9FY9 - chains D and G of the 5 polymer chains in the assembly; structure by electron microscopy, 3.30 A resolution.

== Chain D ==
Molecule: Outer membrane usher protein FimD
Organism: Escherichia coli
UniProt: P30130 (FIMD_ECOLI); residues 1-833 here correspond to UniProt positions 46-878 (UniProt number = residue number + 45)
Sequence (847 residues; numbered 1 to 847; the number before each row is that of its first residue):
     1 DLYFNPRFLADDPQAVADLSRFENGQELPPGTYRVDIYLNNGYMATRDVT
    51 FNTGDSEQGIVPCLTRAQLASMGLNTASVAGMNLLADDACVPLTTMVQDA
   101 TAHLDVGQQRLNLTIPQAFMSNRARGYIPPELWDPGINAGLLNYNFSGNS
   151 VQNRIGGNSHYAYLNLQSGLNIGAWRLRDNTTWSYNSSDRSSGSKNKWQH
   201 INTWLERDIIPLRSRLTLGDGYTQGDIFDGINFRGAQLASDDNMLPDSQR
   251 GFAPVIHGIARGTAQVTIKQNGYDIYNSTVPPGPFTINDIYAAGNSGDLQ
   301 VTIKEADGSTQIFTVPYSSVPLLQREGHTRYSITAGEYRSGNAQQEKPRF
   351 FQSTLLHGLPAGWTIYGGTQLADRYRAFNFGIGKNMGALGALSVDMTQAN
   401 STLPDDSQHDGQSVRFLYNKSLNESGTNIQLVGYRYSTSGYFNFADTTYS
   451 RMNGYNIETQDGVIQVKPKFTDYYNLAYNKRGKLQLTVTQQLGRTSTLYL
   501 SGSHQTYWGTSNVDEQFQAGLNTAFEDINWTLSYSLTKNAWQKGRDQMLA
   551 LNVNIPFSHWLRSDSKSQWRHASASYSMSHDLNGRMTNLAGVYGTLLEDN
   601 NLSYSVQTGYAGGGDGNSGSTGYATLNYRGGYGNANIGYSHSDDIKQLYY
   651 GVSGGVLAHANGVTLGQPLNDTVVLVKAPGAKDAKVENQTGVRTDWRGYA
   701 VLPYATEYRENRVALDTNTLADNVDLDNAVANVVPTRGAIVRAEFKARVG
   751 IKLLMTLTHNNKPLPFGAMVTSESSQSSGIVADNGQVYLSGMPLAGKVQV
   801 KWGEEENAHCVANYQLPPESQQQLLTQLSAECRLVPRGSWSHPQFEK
Not modelled in the structure: 1-112, 188-195, 452-473, 563-566, 805-807, 834-847
Differences from the reference sequence: conflict P348 (Thr393 in P30130); expression tag (834-847)
Disulfides: C810-C832

== Chain G ==
Molecule: Protein FimG
Organism: Escherichia coli
UniProt: P08190 (FIMG_ECOLI); residues 1-144 here correspond to UniProt positions 24-167 (UniProt number = residue number + 23)
Sequence (144 residues; row label = number of the first residue in the row):
     1 ADVTITVNGKVVAKPCTVSTTNATVDLGDLYSFSLMSAGAASAWHDVALE
    51 LTNCPVGTSRVTASFSGAADSTGYYKNQGTAQNIQLELQDDSGNTLNTGA
   101 TKTVQVDDSSQSAHFPLQVRALTVNGGATQGTIQAVISITYTYS
Swiss-Prot annotation at these positions:
  - site: Y143 (Required for stability and transport)
Disulfides: C16-C54

== Interface between chain D and chain G ==
Residue-residue contacts (51; chain D residue first):
  N149(D) - N53(G)
  Y163(D) - S109(G)
  Y163(D) - S110(G)
  Y163(D) - Q111(G)
  T182(D) - S109(G)
  S184(D) - S109(G)
  Q199(D) - S109(G)
  I201(D) - D107(G)
  I201(D) - S109(G)
  D247(D) - R120(G)  salt bridge
  Y273(D) - N125(G)
  D274(D) - A38(G)
  I275(D) - A38(G)  hydrophobic
  S296(D) - V124(G)
  L422(D) - S71(G)
  Q491(D) - A69(G)  hydrogen bond (side chain-backbone)
  Q491(D) - D70(G)
  R494(D) - K76(G)
  T497(D) - A69(G)  hydrogen bond (side chain-backbone)
  Y499(D) - T98(G)
  Y499(D) - G99(G)  hydrogen bond (side chain-backbone)
  Y499(D) - A100(G)
  Q518(D) - S64(G)
  Q518(D) - G99(G)  hydrogen bond (side chain-backbone)
  Q518(D) - T101(G)
  N522(D) - S66(G)  hydrogen bond
  N522(D) - G67(G)
  E526(D) - Q78(G)
  D527(D) - Q78(G)
  D527(D) - Q134(G)
  N529(D) - Q78(G)
  T531(D) - S66(G)
  W541(D) - K10(G)
  W541(D) - V11(G)
  W541(D) - V12(G)  hydrophobic
  N554(D) - V136(G)
  Y593(D) - N22(G)
  G594(D) - N22(G)
  T595(D) - T24(G)
  Y604(D) - N22(G)  hydrogen bond (backbone-side chain)
  S605(D) - T21(G)  hydrogen bond
  S605(D) - N22(G)
  T625(D) - S19(G)
  Y649(D) - T17(G)
  Y649(D) - N53(G)  hydrogen bond
  N688(D) - G28(G)
  N688(D) - D29(G)
  N688(D) - H45(G)  hydrogen bond (backbone-side chain)
  Y704(D) - W44(G)
  Y704(D) - D46(G)
  Y704(D) - Q118(G)  hydrogen bond
Also at the interface, not in a pair above, chain D (52 interface residues in all): S147, N165, R250, Y291, N295, S501, A524, N552, P556, N600, S603, Q607, N627, R629, N636, Q647, N670, T690, T706
Also at the interface, not in a pair above, chain G (49 interface residues in all): T20, D26, L27, G39, E50, T52, A68, T72, N83, G93, D108, S138

== Summary ==
The interface between chain D and chain G involves 52 residues on one side and 49 on the other, with 10
hydrogen bonds and 1 salt bridge. Among the polar pairs are D247(D)-R120(G), Q491(D)-A69(G) and
T497(D)-A69(G).
Here chain D is Outer membrane usher protein FimD and chain G is Protein FimG, both from Escherichia coli.
Entry 9FY9 (Cryo-EM structure of the type 1 chaperone-usher pilus FimD-tip complex (FimDHGFC) - Conformer 1)
was determined by electron microscopy together with 9FW9, 9FWB, 9FX0, 9FX8, 9FXB and 9FXS from the same study.
